Entry 9BQ3 (electron microscopy, 2.80 A resolution); this record covers chains B and N of the 7 polymer chains in the assembly.

Chain B:
Protein: Guanine nucleotide-binding protein G(I)/G(S)/G(T) subunit beta-1
From: Homo sapiens
Reference sequence: P62873 (GBB1_HUMAN); residues 2-340 here = UniProt positions 2-340
Sequence (350 residues; each row starts with the number of its first residue; numbers below 1 keep their minus sign (Met-9 is residue -9)):
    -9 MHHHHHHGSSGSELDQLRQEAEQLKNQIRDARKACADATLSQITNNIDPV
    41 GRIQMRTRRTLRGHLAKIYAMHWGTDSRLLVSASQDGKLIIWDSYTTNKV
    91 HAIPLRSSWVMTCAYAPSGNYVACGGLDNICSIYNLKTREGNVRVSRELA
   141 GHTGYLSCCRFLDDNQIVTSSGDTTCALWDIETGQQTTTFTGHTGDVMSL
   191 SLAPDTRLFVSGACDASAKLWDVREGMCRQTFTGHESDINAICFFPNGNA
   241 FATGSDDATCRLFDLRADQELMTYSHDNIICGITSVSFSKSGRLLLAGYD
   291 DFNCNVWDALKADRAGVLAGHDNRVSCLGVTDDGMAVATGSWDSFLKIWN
Unresolved in the structure: -9 to 1
Differences from the reference sequence: expression tag (-9 to 1)
Swiss-Prot annotation at these positions:
  - modified residue: Ser2 (N-acetylserine), His266 (Phosphohistidine)

Chain N:
Protein: Nanobody 35
From: Lama glama
Notes: antibody fragment or engineered binder
Sequence (138 residues; each row starts with the number of its first residue):
     1 QVQLQESGGGLVQPGGSLRLSCAASGFTFSNYKMNWVRQAPGKGLEWVSD
    51 ISQSGASISYTGSVKGRFTISRDNAKNTLYLQMNSLKPEDTAVYYCARCP
   101 APFTRDCFDVTSTTYAYRGQGTQVTVSSHHHHHHEPEA
Unresolved in the structure: 129-138
Disulfide bonds: Cys22-Cys96, Cys99-Cys107

How chain B and chain N interact:
Residue-residue contacts (13; chain B residue first):
  Arg8(B) - Gln120(N)
  Cys204(B) - Tyr117(N)
  Asp205(B) - Ala116(N)
  Asp205(B) - Tyr117(N)
  Ala206(B) - Tyr117(N)
  Glu226(B) - Gly26(N)
  Glu226(B) - Phe27(N)
  Glu226(B) - Thr28(N)  hydrogen bond (side chain-backbone)
  Glu226(B) - Tyr32(N)
  Glu226(B) - Arg98(N)  hydrogen bond (backbone-side chain)
  Ser227(B) - Pro100(N)  hydrogen bond (side chain-backbone)
  Ser227(B) - Tyr117(N)
  Asp228(B) - Tyr117(N)  hydrogen bond
Other interface residues (no listed pair), chain B (14 interface residues in all): Lys15, Arg19, Thr223, His225, Asp246, Asp247, Ile270
Other interface residues (no listed pair), chain N (15 interface residues in all): Gln1, Val2, Gln3, Ala101, Pro102, Phe103

Summary:
14 residues of chain B and 15 residues of chain N are in contact, with 4 hydrogen bonds. Among the polar pairs
are Glu226(B)-Thr28(N), Glu226(B)-Arg98(N) and Ser227(B)-Pro100(N).
Here chain B is Guanine nucleotide-binding protein G(I)/G(S)/G(T) subunit beta-1 (Homo sapiens) and chain N is
Nanobody 35 (Lama glama). Entry 9BQ3 (Human Amylin2 Receptor in Complex with Gs and Cagrilintide) was
determined by electron microscopy together with 9BLB, 9BLC, 9BLW, 9BP3, 9BTW, 9BUB and 3 further entries from
the same study.
